PDB entry 5UAT | X-ray diffraction, 1.92 A resolution | chains C and E of the 5 polymer chains in the assembly

[Chain C (and E)]
Name: Pyrroline-5-carboxylate reductase 1, mitochondrial
Source organism: Homo sapiens
Notes: EC 1.5.1.2; chain E of this document is another copy of the same molecule, construct and numbering; everything in this record applies to it too
UniProt: P32322 (P5CR1_HUMAN); residue numbers follow UniProt; this construct covers 1-300
Sequence (322 residues; numbered -21 to 300; the number before each row is that of its first residue; numbers below 1 keep their minus sign (Met-21 is residue -21)):
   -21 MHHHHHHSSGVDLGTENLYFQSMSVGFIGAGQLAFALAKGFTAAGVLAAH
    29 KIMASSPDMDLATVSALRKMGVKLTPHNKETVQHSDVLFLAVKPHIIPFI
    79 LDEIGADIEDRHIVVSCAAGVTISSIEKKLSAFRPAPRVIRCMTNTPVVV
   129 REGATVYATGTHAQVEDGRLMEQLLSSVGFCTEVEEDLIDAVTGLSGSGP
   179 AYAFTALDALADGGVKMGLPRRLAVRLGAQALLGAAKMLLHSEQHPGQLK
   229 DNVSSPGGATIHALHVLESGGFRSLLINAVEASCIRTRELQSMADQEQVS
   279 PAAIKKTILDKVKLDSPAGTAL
Unresolved in the structure: -21 to -4, 274-300 (chain E: -21 to -1, 275-300)
Differences from the reference sequence: initiating methionine (-21); expression tag (-20 to 0)
UniProt features mapped onto this chain:
  - binding site (NADP(+)): Ile6 to Leu11, Ser34, Asn56, Ala69 to Pro72, Cys95 to Ala97
  - binding site (NADPH): Ala8, Gln10, Leu11, Ser34, Asp36, Asn56, Val70, Lys71, Ala97, Asn230
  - binding site (L-proline): Glu164, Ala237, Thr238
  - modified residue: Ser2 (N-acetylserine), Ser278 (Phosphoserine)
Small-molecule neighbours: NADPH (NDP; NADPH dihydro-nicotinamide-adenine-dinucleotide phosphate): Ile6, Gly7, Ala8, Gly9, Gln10, Leu11, Ala12, Ser33, Ser34, Pro35, Asp36, Met37, Asp38, Asn56, Ala69, Val70, Lys71, Pro72, Ile74, Ile78, Cys95, Ala96, Ala97, Met121, Thr122, Asn123, Thr124, Gly175
What the authors report for this chain:
  - binding site for NADPH: Leu11, Ser34 to Ala40, Asn56, Val70, Ile78, Asn230
  - conformationally variable residues (order/disorder transition): Ser34 to Ala40
  - mutagenesis - T238A (10-fold): decreased catalytic activity on l-P5C
  - catalytic residues: Thr238

[How chain C and chain E interact]
Pairs across the interface (16):
  Lys228(C) with Asp186(E), salt bridge; Asp190(E), salt bridge; Arg199(E)
  Asp229(C) with Arg199(E), salt bridge
  Ser232(C) with Val193(E)
  Pro234(C) with Val193(E); Gly196(E); Leu197(E); Pro198(E), hydrophobic
  Gly235(C) with Val193(E), hydrogen bond (backbone-backbone); Lys194(E); Gly196(E)
  Ile239(C) with Asp190(E); Lys194(E)
  His240(C) with Lys194(E)
  His243(C) with Lys194(E), hydrogen bond
Also at the interface, not in a pair above, chain C (9 interface residues in all): Ser233

[In short]
9 residues of chain C and 8 residues of chain E are in contact, with 2 hydrogen bonds and 3 salt bridges.
Polar pairs include Lys228(C)-Asp186(E), Lys228(C)-Asp190(E) and Asp229(C)-Arg199(E). Ligands of chain C:
NADPH. From the paper: the catalytic residue Thr238(C); T238A of chain C reduces catalytic activity on l-P5C.
Chain C and chain E are both Pyrroline-5-carboxylate reductase 1, mitochondrial (Homo sapiens); the structure,
Structure of human PYCR-1 complexed with NADPH, was determined by X-ray diffraction together with 5UAU, 5UAV,
5UAW and 5UAX from the same study.
